Entry 7PQH (electron microscopy, 3.87 A resolution); this record covers chains E and F of the 12 polymer chains in the assembly.

# Chain E (and F)
Protein: Serine/threonine-protein kinase TOR2
Organism: Saccharomyces cerevisiae
Notes: EC 2.7.1.67, 2.7.11.1; chain F of this document is another copy of the same molecule, construct and numbering; everything in this record applies to it too
Reference sequence: P32600 (TOR2_YEAST); residues 1-2474 here = UniProt positions 1-2474
Chain sequence (2474 residues; numbered 1 to 2474; the number before each row is that of its first residue):
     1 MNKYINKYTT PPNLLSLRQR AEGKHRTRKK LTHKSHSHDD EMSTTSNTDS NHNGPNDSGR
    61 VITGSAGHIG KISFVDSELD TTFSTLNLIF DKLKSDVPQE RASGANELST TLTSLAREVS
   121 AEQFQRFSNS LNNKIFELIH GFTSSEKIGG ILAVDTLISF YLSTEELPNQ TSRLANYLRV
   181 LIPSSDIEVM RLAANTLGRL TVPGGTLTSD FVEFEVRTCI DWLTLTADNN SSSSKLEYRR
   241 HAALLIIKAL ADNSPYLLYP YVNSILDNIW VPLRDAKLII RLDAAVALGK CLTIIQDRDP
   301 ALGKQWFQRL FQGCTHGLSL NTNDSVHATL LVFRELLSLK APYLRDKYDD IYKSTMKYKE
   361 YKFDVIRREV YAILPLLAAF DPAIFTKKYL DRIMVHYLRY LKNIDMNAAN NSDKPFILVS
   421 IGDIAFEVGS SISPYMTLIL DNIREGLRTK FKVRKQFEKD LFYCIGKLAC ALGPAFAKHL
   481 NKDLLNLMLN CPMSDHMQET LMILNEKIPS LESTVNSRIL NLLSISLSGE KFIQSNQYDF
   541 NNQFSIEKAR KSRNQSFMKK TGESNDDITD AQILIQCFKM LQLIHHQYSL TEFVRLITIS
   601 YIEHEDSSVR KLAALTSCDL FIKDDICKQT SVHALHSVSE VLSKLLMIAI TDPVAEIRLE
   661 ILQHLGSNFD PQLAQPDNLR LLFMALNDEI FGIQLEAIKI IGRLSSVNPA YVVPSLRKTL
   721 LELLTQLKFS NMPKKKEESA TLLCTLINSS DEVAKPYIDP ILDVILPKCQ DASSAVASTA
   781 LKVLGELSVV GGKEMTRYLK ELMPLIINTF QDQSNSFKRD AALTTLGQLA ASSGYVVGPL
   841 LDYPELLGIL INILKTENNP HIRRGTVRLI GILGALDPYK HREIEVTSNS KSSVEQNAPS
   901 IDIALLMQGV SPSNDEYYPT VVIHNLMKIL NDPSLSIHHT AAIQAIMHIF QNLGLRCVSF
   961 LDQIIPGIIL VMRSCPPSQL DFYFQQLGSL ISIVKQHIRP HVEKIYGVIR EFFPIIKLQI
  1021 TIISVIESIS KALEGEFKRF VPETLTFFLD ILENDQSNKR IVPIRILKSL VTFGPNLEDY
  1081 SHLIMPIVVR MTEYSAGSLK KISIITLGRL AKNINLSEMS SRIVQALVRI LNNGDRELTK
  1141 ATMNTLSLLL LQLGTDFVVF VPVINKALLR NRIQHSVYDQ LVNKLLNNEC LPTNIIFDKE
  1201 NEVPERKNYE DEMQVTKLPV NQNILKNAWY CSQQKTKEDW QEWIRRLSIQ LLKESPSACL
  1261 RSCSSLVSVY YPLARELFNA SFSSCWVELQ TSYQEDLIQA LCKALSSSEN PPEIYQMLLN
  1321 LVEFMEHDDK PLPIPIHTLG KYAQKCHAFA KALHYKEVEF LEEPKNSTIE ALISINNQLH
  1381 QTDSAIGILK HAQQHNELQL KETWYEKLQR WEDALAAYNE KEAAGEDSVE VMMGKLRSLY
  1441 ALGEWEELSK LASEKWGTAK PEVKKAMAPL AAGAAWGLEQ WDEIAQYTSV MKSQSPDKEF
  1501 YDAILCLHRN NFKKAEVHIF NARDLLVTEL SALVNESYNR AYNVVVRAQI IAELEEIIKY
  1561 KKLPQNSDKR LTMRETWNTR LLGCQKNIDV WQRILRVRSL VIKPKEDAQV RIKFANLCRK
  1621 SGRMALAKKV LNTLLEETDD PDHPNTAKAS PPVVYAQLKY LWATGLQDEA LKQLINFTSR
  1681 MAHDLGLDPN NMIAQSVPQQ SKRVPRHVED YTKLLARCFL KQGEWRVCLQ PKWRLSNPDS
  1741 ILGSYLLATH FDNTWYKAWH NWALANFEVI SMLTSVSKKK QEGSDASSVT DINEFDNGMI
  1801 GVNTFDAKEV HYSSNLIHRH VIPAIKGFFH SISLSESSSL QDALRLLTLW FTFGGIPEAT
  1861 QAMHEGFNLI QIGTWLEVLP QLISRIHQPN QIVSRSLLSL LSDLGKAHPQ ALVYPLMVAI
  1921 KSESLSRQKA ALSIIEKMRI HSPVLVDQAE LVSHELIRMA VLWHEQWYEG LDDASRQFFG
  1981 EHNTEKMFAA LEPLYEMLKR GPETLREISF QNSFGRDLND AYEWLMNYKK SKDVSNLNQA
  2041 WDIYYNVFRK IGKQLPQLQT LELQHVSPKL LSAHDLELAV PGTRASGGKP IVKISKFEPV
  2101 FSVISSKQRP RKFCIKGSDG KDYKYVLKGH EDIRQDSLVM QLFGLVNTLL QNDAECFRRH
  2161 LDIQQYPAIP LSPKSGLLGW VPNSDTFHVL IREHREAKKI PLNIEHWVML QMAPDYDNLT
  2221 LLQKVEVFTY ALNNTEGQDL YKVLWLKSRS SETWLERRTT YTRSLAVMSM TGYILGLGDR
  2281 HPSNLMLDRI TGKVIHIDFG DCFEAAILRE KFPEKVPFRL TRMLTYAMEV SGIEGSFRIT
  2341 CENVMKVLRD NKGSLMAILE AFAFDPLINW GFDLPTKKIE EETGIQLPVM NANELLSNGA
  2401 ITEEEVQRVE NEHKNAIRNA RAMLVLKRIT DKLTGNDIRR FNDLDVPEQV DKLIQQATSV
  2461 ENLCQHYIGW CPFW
Disordered / not traced: 1-84, 538-542, 562-567, 884-901, 1193-1216, 1637-1646, 1689-1703, 1777-1812, 2375-2412

# Chain E / chain F interface
Pairs across the interface (61):
  E605(E) - K1166(F)
  M647(E) - V1159(F)  hydrophobic
  I650(E) - S1121(F)
  I650(E) - V1159(F)  hydrophobic
  T651(E) - Q1125(F)  hydrogen bond (backbone-side chain)
  T651(E) - V1159(F)  hydrogen bond (side chain-backbone)
  T651(E) - V1163(F)
  P653(E) - Q1125(F)
  P653(E) - V1163(F)
  R680(E) - S1117(F)
  R680(E) - D1156(F)  salt bridge
  F683(E) - E1118(F)
  M684(E) - S1117(F)
  M684(E) - E1118(F)
  M684(E) - S1120(F)
  M684(E) - S1121(F)  hydrogen bond
  N687(E) - E1118(F)  hydrogen bond
  D688(E) - S1121(F)
  D688(E) - R1122(F)  hydrogen bond (backbone-side chain)
  E689(E) - S1121(F)
  E689(E) - R1122(F)
  E689(E) - Q1125(F)
  Q694(E) - R1122(F)
  E722(E) - H1082(F)  hydrogen bond (backbone-side chain)
  T725(E) - H1082(F)  hydrogen bond
  Q726(E) - H1082(F)
  Q726(E) - L1083(F)
  F729(E) - P1042(F)  hydrophobic
  F729(E) - T1046(F)
  P1042(E) - F729(F)
  L1045(E) - F729(F)  hydrophobic
  T1046(E) - F729(F)
  L1049(E) - F729(F)  hydrophobic
  H1082(E) - E722(F)  salt bridge
  H1082(E) - T725(F)
  H1082(E) - Q726(F)
  L1083(E) - Q726(F)
  L1083(E) - F729(F)  hydrophobic
  S1117(E) - R680(F)  hydrogen bond
  S1117(E) - M684(F)
  E1118(E) - M684(F)
  E1118(E) - N687(F)
  E1118(E) - K718(F)  salt bridge
  S1120(E) - M684(F)
  S1121(E) - I650(F)
  S1121(E) - M684(F)
  S1121(E) - D688(F)  hydrogen bond
  R1122(E) - D688(F)  hydrogen bond (side chain-backbone)
  R1122(E) - E689(F)
  R1122(E) - Q694(F)
  Q1125(E) - T651(F)
  Q1125(E) - P653(F)
  Q1125(E) - E689(F)
  R1129(E) - E689(F)
  L1153(E) - R680(F)
  D1156(E) - R680(F)  salt bridge
  V1159(E) - M647(F)  hydrophobic
  V1159(E) - I650(F)  hydrophobic
  V1159(E) - T651(F)  hydrogen bond (backbone-side chain)
  F1160(E) - I650(F)
  V1163(E) - T651(F)
Also at the interface, not in a pair above, chain E (40 interface residues in all): R610, R658, L681, D1079, M1119, K1166
Also at the interface, not in a pair above, chain F (37 interface residues in all): R658, L681, F683, K735, E1043, M1119, L1153, F1160

# In short
40 residues of chain E face 37 of chain F across their interface, with 11 hydrogen bonds and 4 salt bridges.
Polar pairs include R680(E)-D1156(F), H1082(E)-E722(F) and E1118(E)-K718(F).
Chain E and chain F are both Serine/threonine-protein kinase TOR2 (Saccharomyces cerevisiae); the structure,
Cryo-EM structure of Saccharomyces cerevisiae TOROID (TORC1 Organized in Inhibited Domains), was determined by
electron microscopy.
